5H37 - chains A and D of the 12 polymer chains in the assembly; structure by electron microscopy, 4.00 A resolution.

== Chain A ==
Name: structural protein E
Source organism: Zika virus
UniProtKB: A0A024B7W1 (A0A024B7W1_ZIKV); residues 1-504 here correspond to UniProt positions 291-794 (UniProt number = residue number + 290)
Chain sequence (504 residues; row label = number of the first residue in the row):
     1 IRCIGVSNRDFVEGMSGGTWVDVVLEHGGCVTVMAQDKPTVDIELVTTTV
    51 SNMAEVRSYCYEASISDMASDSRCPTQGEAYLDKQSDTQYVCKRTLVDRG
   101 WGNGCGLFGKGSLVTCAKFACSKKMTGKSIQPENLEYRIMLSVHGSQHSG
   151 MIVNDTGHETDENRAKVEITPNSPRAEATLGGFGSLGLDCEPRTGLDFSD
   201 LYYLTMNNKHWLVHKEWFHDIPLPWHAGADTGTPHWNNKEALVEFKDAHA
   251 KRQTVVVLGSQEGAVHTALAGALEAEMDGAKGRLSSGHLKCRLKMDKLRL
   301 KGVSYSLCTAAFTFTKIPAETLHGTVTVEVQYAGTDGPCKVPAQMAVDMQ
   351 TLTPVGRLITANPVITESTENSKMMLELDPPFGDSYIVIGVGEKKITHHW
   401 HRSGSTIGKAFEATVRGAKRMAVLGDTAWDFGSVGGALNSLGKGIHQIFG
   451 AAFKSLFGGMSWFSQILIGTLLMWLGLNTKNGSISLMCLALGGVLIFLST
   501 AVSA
Swiss-Prot annotation at these positions:
  - region: Asp-98 to Gly-111 (Fusion peptide)
  - site: Ala-504 (Cleavage)
  - glycosylation: Asn-154 (N-linked (GlcNAc...) asparagine)
  - cross-link (Glycyl lysine isopeptide (Lys-Gly)): Lys-38 (interchain with G-Cter in ubiquitin), Lys-281 (interchain with G-Cter in ubiquitin)
Disulfide bonds: Cys-3/Cys-30, Cys-60/Cys-121, Cys-74/Cys-105, Cys-92/Cys-116, Cys-190/Cys-291, Cys-308/Cys-339
Covalent attachments: N-acetylglucosamine (NAG) linked to Asn-154

== Chain D ==
Name: strutural protein M
Source organism: Zika virus
UniProtKB: A0A024B7W1 (A0A024B7W1_ZIKV); residues 1-75 here correspond to UniProt positions 216-290 (UniProt number = residue number + 215)
Chain sequence (75 residues; each row starts with the number of its first residue):
     1 AVTLPSHSTRKLQTRSQTWLESREYTKHLIRVENWIFRNPGFALAAAAIA
    51 WLLGSSTSQKVIYLVMILLIAPAYS
Swiss-Prot annotation at these positions:
  - site: Ser-75 (Cleavage)

== How chain A and chain D interact ==
Residue-residue contacts (68):
  Asn-8(A) / Arg-15(D)
  Glu-26(A) / Arg-15(D)
  Leu-201(A) / Leu-12(D)  hydrophobic
  Trp-211(A) / Trp-19(D)
  Leu-212(A) / His-7(D)
  Val-213(A) / His-7(D)
  His-214(A) / His-7(D)
  His-214(A) / Arg-10(D)
  His-214(A) / Lys-11(D)  hydrogen bond (side chain-backbone)
  Glu-216(A) / Arg-10(D)  salt bridge
  Trp-217(A) / Pro-5(D)  hydrogen bond (side chain-backbone)
  Trp-217(A) / Ser-6(D)
  Trp-217(A) / His-7(D)
  Asp-220(A) / Leu-4(D)
  Asp-220(A) / Pro-5(D)
  Ile-221(A) / Thr-3(D)
  Ile-221(A) / Pro-5(D)  hydrophobic
  Pro-222(A) / Ala-1(D)
  Pro-222(A) / Val-2(D)
  Pro-222(A) / Thr-3(D)
  Pro-222(A) / Leu-4(D)
  Pro-222(A) / Pro-5(D)
  Ala-241(A) / Ala-1(D)  hydrogen bond (backbone-backbone)
  Leu-258(A) / Ala-1(D)  hydrophobic
  Gln-261(A) / Ala-1(D)
  Gln-261(A) / Val-2(D)
  Gln-261(A) / Thr-3(D)
  His-266(A) / Trp-19(D)
  Ala-268(A) / Pro-5(D)
  Ala-268(A) / Ser-6(D)
  Ala-268(A) / His-7(D)  hydrogen bond (backbone-backbone)
  Leu-269(A) / His-7(D)
  Leu-269(A) / Trp-19(D)
  Ala-270(A) / His-7(D)
  Ala-270(A) / Ser-8(D)  hydrogen bond (backbone-side chain)
  Gly-271(A) / His-7(D)
  Gly-271(A) / Lys-11(D)
  Gly-271(A) / Leu-12(D)
  Gly-271(A) / Thr-18(D)
  Gly-271(A) / Trp-19(D)
  Gly-271(A) / Leu-20(D)
  Ala-272(A) / His-7(D)
  Ala-272(A) / Leu-12(D)
  Ala-272(A) / Trp-19(D)
  Leu-273(A) / Leu-12(D)  hydrophobic
  Glu-274(A) / Trp-19(D)
  Ser-286(A) / Thr-14(D)
  Ser-286(A) / Ser-16(D)
  Gly-287(A) / Thr-14(D)
  Lys-419(A) / Arg-15(D)  hydrogen bond (backbone-side chain)
  Arg-420(A) / Arg-15(D)
  Val-423(A) / Gln-13(D)
  Val-423(A) / Thr-14(D)
  Val-423(A) / Arg-15(D)
  Gly-459(A) / Thr-9(D)  hydrogen bond (backbone-backbone)
  Gly-459(A) / Arg-10(D)
  Met-460(A) / Ser-8(D)
  Met-460(A) / Thr-9(D)
  Ser-461(A) / Glu-24(D)  hydrogen bond
  Ser-461(A) / His-28(D)
  Trp-462(A) / Tyr-25(D)  hydrophobic
  Phe-463(A) / Leu-69(D)  hydrophobic
  Leu-467(A) / Leu-69(D)  hydrophobic
  Leu-471(A) / Ile-62(D)  hydrophobic
  Trp-474(A) / Ser-58(D)  hydrogen bond
  Val-502(A) / Lys-11(D)
  Val-502(A) / Gln-13(D)
  Ser-503(A) / Tyr-25(D)
Also at the interface, not in a pair above, chain A (45 interface residues in all): Gly-28, Lys-209, Leu-242, Ala-264, Ala-422, Leu-424, Gly-458
Also at the interface, not in a pair above, chain D (27 interface residues in all): Gln-17, Glu-21

== Overview ==
Chain A and chain D form an interface of 45 and 27 residues respectively, with 9 hydrogen bonds and 1 salt
bridge. Among the polar pairs are Glu-216(A)/Arg-10(D), His-214(A)/Lys-11(D) and Trp-217(A)/Pro-5(D).
Chain A is structural protein E and chain D is strutural protein M, both from Zika virus; the structure,
Cryo-EM structure of zika virus complexed with Fab C10 at pH 8.0, was determined by electron microscopy
together with 5H30 and 5H32 from the same study.
